PDB entry 7T7U | X-ray diffraction, 1.80 A resolution | chains C and D of the 4 polymer chains in the assembly

[Chain C]
Molecule: Phycoerythrin alpha subunit S1
Organism: Chroomonas sp. M1627
UniProtKB: A0A067XP68 (A0A067XP68_9CRYP); residues 1-70 here correspond to UniProt positions 53-122 (UniProt number = residue number + 52)
Sequence (70 residues; row label = number of the first residue in the row):
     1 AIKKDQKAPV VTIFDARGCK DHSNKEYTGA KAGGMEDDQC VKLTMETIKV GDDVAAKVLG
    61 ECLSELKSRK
Modified residues: Lys4 (5-hydroxylysine; LYZ)
Covalent attachments: mesobiliverdin IX(alpha) (M1V) linked to Cys19
Ligand contacts:
  - phycocyanobilin (CYC), molecule 1: Ile2, Lys3, Lys4, Asp5, Gln6, Lys7
  - phycocyanobilin (CYC), molecule 2: Ile13, Phe14, Asp15, Arg17, Met35, Gln39, Cys40, Val41
  - mesobiliverdin IX(alpha) (M1V): Phe14, Ala16, Asp21, His22, Asn24, Lys25, Glu26, Tyr27, Glu36, Asp37, Asp38, Gln39, Cys40, Lys42
What the authors report for this chain:
  - binding site for phycocyanobilin: Asp5, Gln6
  - contacts within the chain: His22-Glu26 (salt bridge)
  - binding site for mesobiliverdin IX(alpha): Cys19, His22, Glu26

[Chain D]
Molecule: Phycoerythrin beta subunit
Organism: Chroomonas sp. M1627
UniProtKB: A0A067XP72 (A0A067XP72_9CRYP); residue numbers follow UniProt; this construct covers 5-177
Sequence (173 residues; row label = number of the first residue in the row):
     5 FSRVVTNADS KAAYVGGADL QALKKFVSEG NKRLDAVNAI VSNASCIVSD AVSGMICENP
    65 ALISPSGNCY TNRRMAACLR DAEIILRYVS YSLLSGDSSV LEDRCLSGLK ETYSSLGVPT
   125 AGNLRAVGIM KATCVAFINN TSQQKKLSTP AGDCSALASE VAGYFDKVSA ALA
Not modelled in the structure: 11-15
Modified residues: Asn72 (N-methyl asparagine; MEN)
Covalent attachments: DiCys-(15,16)-Dihydrobiliverdin (AX9) linked to Cys50, Cys61; phycocyanobilin (CYC) linked to Cys82, Cys158
Ligand contacts:
  - DiCys-(15,16)-Dihydrobiliverdin (AX9): Asn47, Ile51, Asp54, Ser57, Gly58, Glu62, Arg129, Ile133, Ala136, Thr137, Ala140, Phe141
  - phycocyanobilin (CYC), molecule 1: Leu24, Lys28, Asn35, Lys36, Leu38, Asp39, Ala40, Phe141, Ile142, Asn144, Leu151, Thr153, Pro154, Ala155, Gly156, Asp157, Leu161
  - phycocyanobilin (CYC), molecule 2: Val56, Met59, Leu66, Asn72, Cys73, Arg77, Arg78, Ala81, Arg84, Asp85, Ile88, Tyr92, Arg108, Cys109, Leu113, Thr116, Tyr117, Leu120, Val122, Pro123, Gly126, Asn127, Ala130
  - mesobiliverdin IX(alpha) (M1V), molecule 1: Tyr18, Gly20, Gly21
  - mesobiliverdin IX(alpha) (M1V), molecule 2: Pro64, Ala65, Ile67, Ser68, Pro69
What the authors report for this chain:
  - binding site for DiCys-(15,16)-Dihydrobiliverdin: Cys50
  - post-translational modification sites: Asn72
  - binding site for phycocyanobilin: Cys82

[Chain C / chain D interface]
Residue-residue contacts - 83 pairs, chain C then chain D:
  Ala1(C) - Asp107(D)  hydrogen bond (backbone-backbone)
  Ala1(C) - Ser111(D)
  Ile2(C) - Asp107(D)
  Ile2(C) - Arg108(D)
  Ile2(C) - Cys109(D)
  Ile2(C) - Ser111(D)  hydrogen bond (backbone-backbone)
  Ile2(C) - Leu113(D)  hydrophobic
  Ile2(C) - Thr116(D)
  Lys3(C) - Arg108(D)
  Lys4(C) - Thr116(D)
  Gln6(C) - Arg84(D)
  Gln6(C) - Ile88(D)
  Lys7(C) - Tyr92(D)  hydrogen bond (backbone-side chain)
  Ala8(C) - Tyr92(D)  hydrophobic
  Pro9(C) - Arg91(D)
  Pro9(C) - Tyr92(D)
  Pro9(C) - Tyr95(D)  hydrophobic
  Val10(C) - Arg91(D)
  Val11(C) - Val41(D)  hydrophobic
  Val11(C) - Val45(D)
  Ile13(C) - Leu38(D)  hydrophobic
  Ile13(C) - Val41(D)  hydrophobic
  Ile13(C) - Asn42(D)
  Glu26(C) - Tyr18(D)
  Tyr27(C) - Tyr18(D)
  Tyr27(C) - Gly20(D)  hydrogen bond (side chain-backbone)
  Tyr27(C) - Gly21(D)
  Tyr27(C) - Ala22(D)  hydrogen bond (side chain-backbone)
  Tyr27(C) - Asp23(D)  hydrogen bond (side chain-backbone)
  Ala30(C) - Ala22(D)  hydrogen bond (backbone-backbone)
  Lys31(C) - Ala22(D)
  Ala32(C) - Gly21(D)
  Ala32(C) - Ala22(D)
  Ala32(C) - Gln25(D)
  Glu36(C) - Gly21(D)  hydrogen bond (backbone-backbone)
  Glu36(C) - Leu24(D)
  Glu36(C) - Gln25(D)
  Glu36(C) - Lys28(D)  salt bridge
  Asp37(C) - Gly21(D)
  Gln39(C) - Gly20(D)
  Gln39(C) - Gly21(D)
  Gln39(C) - Leu24(D)
  Gln39(C) - Lys28(D)  hydrogen bond
  Cys40(C) - Tyr18(D)  hydrophobic
  Cys40(C) - Val19(D)
  Val41(C) - Phe5(D)  hydrophobic
  Val41(C) - Ala17(D)
  Val41(C) - Tyr18(D)
  Val41(C) - Val19(D)  hydrogen bond (backbone-backbone)
  Val41(C) - Leu24(D)  hydrophobic
  Val41(C) - Leu38(D)  hydrophobic
  Lys42(C) - Ala17(D)
  Lys42(C) - Tyr18(D)
  Leu43(C) - Phe5(D)  hydrophobic
  Leu43(C) - Val8(D)  hydrophobic
  Leu43(C) - Ala16(D)
  Leu43(C) - Ala17(D)  hydrogen bond (backbone-backbone)
  Leu43(C) - Tyr95(D)  hydrophobic
  Thr44(C) - Val8(D)
  Thr44(C) - Ala16(D)
  Met45(C) - Val8(D)
  Met45(C) - Val9(D)  hydrophobic
  Met45(C) - Tyr92(D)
  Met45(C) - Arg108(D)
  Ile48(C) - Arg84(D)
  Ile48(C) - Glu87(D)
  Ile48(C) - Ile88(D)  hydrophobic
  Ile48(C) - Arg91(D)
  Val50(C) - Ala80(D)
  Val50(C) - Arg84(D)
  Ala55(C) - Asn76(D)
  Ala55(C) - Met79(D)
  Ala55(C) - Ala80(D)  hydrophobic
  Val58(C) - Ser53(D)
  Val58(C) - Ser57(D)
  Leu59(C) - Ile67(D)  hydrophobic
  Cys62(C) - Ser57(D)
  Cys62(C) - Ile60(D)  hydrophobic
  Leu63(C) - Ile67(D)  hydrophobic
  Glu65(C) - Ser57(D)
  Glu65(C) - Cys61(D)
  Leu66(C) - Pro64(D)  hydrophobic
  Lys67(C) - Cys61(D)  hydrogen bond (backbone-backbone)
Other interface residues (no listed pair), chain C (37 interface residues in all): Val54, Ala56
Other interface residues (no listed pair), chain D (45 interface residues in all): Glu62, Leu83, Ser94, Leu98, Leu110, Gly112

[Summary]
Chain C and chain D form an interface of 37 and 45 residues respectively; the contacts include 12 hydrogen
bonds and 1 salt bridge. Among the polar pairs are Glu36(C)-Lys28(D), Lys7(C)-Tyr92(D) and Tyr27(C)-Gly20(D).
The paper reports a binding site for phycocyanobilin at Asp5(C), Gln6(C) and Cys82(D); a binding site for
mesobiliverdin IX(alpha) at Cys19(C), His22(C) and Glu26(C).
Here chain C is Phycoerythrin alpha subunit S1 and chain D is Phycoerythrin beta subunit, both from Chroomonas
sp. M1627. Entry 7T7U (Light Harvesting complex phycocyanin PC 630, from the cryptophyte Chroomonas sp. M1627)
was determined by X-ray diffraction, deposited together with 7T89 and 7T8S.
